PDB entry 3J9V | electron microscopy, 8.30 A resolution (very low resolution: no residue pairs are listed; an interface is given only as per-side residue counts) | chains b and P of the 28 polymer chains in the assembly

[Chain b]
Protein: V-type proton ATPase subunit a, vacuolar isoform
Source organism: Saccharomyces cerevisiae
UniProt: P32563 (VPH1_YEAST); numbering as in UniProt (aligned over 1-840)
Sequence (840 residues; numbered 1 to 840; the number before each row is that of its first residue):
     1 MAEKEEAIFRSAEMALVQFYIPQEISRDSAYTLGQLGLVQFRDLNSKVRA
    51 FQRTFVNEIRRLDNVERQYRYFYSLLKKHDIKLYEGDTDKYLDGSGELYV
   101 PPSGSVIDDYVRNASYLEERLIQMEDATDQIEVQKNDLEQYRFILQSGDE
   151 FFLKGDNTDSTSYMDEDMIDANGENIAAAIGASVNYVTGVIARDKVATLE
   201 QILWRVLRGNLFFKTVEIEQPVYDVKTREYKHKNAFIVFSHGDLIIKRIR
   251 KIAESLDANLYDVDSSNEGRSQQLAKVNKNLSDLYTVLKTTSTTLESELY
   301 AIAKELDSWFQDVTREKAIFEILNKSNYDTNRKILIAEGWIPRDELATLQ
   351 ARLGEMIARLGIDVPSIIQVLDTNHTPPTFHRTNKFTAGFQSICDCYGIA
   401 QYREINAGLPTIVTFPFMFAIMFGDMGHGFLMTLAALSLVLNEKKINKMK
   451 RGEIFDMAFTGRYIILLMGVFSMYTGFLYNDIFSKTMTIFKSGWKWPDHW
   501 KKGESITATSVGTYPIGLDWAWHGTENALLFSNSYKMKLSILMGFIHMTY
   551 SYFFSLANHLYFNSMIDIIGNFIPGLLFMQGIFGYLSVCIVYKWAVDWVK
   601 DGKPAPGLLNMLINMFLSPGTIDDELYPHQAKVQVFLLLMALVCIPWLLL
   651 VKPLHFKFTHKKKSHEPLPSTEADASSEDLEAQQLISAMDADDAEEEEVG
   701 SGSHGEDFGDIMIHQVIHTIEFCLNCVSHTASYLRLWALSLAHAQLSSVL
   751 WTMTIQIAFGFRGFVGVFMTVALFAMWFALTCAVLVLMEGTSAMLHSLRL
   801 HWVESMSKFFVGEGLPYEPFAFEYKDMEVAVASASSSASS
Unresolved in the structure: 1-13, 152-175, 221-233, 363-840
UniProt features mapped onto this chain:
  - modified residue: Ala2 (N-acetylalanine)

[Chain P]
Protein: V-type proton ATPase subunit H
Source organism: Saccharomyces cerevisiae
UniProt: P41807 (VATH_YEAST); residue numbers follow UniProt; this construct covers 1-478
Sequence (478 residues; numbered 1 to 478; the number before each row is that of its first residue):
     1 MGATKILMDSTHFNEIRSIIRSRSVAWDALARSEELSEIDASTAKALESI
    51 LVKKNIGDGLSSSNNAHSGFKVNGKTLIPLIHLLSTSDNEDCKKSVQNLI
   101 AELLSSDKYGDDTVKFFQEDPKQLEQLFDVSLKGDFQTVLISGFNVVSLL
   151 VQNGLHNVKLVEKLLKNNNLINILQNIEQMDTCYVCIRLLQELAVIPEYR
   201 DVIWLHEKKFMPTLFKILQRATDSQLATRIVATNSNHLGIQLQYHSLLLI
   251 WLLTFNPVFANELVQKYLSDFLDLLKLVKITIKEKVSRLCISIILQCCST
   301 RVKQHKKVIKQLLLLGNALPTVQSLSERKYSDEELRQDISNLKEILENEY
   351 QELTSFDEYVAELDSKLLCWSPPHVDNGFWSDNIDEFKKDNYKIFRQLIE
   401 LLQAKVRNGDVNAKQEKIIIQVALNDITHVVELLPESIDVLDKTGGKADI
   451 MELLNHSDSRVKYEALKATQAIIGYTFK
Unresolved in the structure: 56-72

[Chain b / chain P interface]
At this resolution (8 A) residue pairs are not listed: 46 residues of chain b and 37 of chain P lie at the interface.

[Overview]
46 residues of chain b face 37 of chain P across their interface.
Here chain b is V-type proton ATPase subunit a, vacuolar isoform and chain P is V-type proton ATPase subunit
H, both from Saccharomyces cerevisiae. Entry 3J9V (Yeast V-ATPase state 3) was determined by electron
microscopy (same publication as 3J9T and 3J9U).
